Entry 4R2X (X-ray diffraction, 0.93 A resolution); this record covers chains C and F of the 6 polymer chains in the assembly.

# Chain C (and F)
Protein: uridine phosphorylase
Source organism: Shewanella oneidensis
Notes: EC 2.4.2.3; chain F of this document is another copy of the same molecule, construct and numbering; everything in this record applies to it too
Reference sequence: Q8E9X9 (Q8E9X9_SHEON); residues 0-251 here correspond to UniProt positions 1-252 (UniProt number = residue number + 1)
Amino-acid sequence (252 residues; each row starts with the number of its first residue; numbering starts at 0):
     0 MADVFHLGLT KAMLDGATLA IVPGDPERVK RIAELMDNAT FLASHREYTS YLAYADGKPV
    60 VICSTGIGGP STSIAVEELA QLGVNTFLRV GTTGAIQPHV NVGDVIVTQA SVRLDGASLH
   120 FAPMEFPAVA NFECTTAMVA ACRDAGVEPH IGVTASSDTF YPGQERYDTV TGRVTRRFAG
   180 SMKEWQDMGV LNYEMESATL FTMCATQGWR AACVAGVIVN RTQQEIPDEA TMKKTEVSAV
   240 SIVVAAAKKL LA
Disordered / not traced: 0, 232-235 (chain F: 0, 227-235)

# Interface between chain C and chain F
Pairs across the interface (56):
  Gln-108(C) with Val-128(F); Ala-129(F), hydrogen bond (side chain-backbone); Phe-131(F), hydrogen bond (side chain-backbone)
  Ala-109(C) with Pro-126(F), hydrophobic; Val-128(F), hydrophobic
  Ser-110(C) with Glu-124(F); Pro-126(F)
  Val-111(C) with Glu-124(F); Phe-125(F), hydrophobic; Pro-126(F)
  Arg-112(C) with Glu-124(F), hydrogen bond (backbone-backbone)
  Leu-113(C) with Glu-124(F)
  Phe-120(C) with Met-187(F)
  Ala-121(C) with Met-187(F), hydrophobic
  Pro-122(C) with Trp-184(F), hydrophobic
  Met-123(C) with Met-123(F); Glu-124(F)
  Glu-124(C) with Ser-110(F); Val-111(F); Arg-112(F), hydrogen bond (backbone-backbone); Leu-113(F); Met-123(F); Arg-176(F), salt bridge
  Phe-125(C) with Val-111(F), hydrophobic; Met-187(F), hydrophobic; Val-189(F), hydrophobic
  Pro-126(C) with Ala-109(F), hydrophobic; Ser-110(F); Val-111(F); Val-152(F), hydrophobic
  Val-128(C) with Gln-108(F); Ala-109(F), hydrophobic; Val-152(F), hydrophobic
  Ala-129(C) with Gln-108(F), hydrogen bond (backbone-side chain)
  Phe-131(C) with Gln-108(F), hydrogen bond (backbone-side chain); Thr-134(F); Thr-135(F); Ile-150(F), hydrophobic
  Thr-134(C) with Phe-131(F)
  Thr-135(C) with Phe-131(F)
  Ile-150(C) with Phe-131(F), hydrophobic
  Val-152(C) with Pro-126(F), hydrophobic; Val-128(F), hydrophobic
  Arg-176(C) with Glu-124(F), salt bridge
  Trp-184(C) with Pro-122(F), hydrophobic
  Asp-186(C) with Thr-205(F)
  Met-187(C) with Phe-120(F); Ala-121(F), hydrophobic; Pro-122(F); Phe-125(F), hydrophobic; Ala-204(F); Thr-205(F)
  Val-189(C) with Phe-125(F), hydrophobic
  Ala-204(C) with Met-187(F)
  Thr-205(C) with Asp-186(F); Met-187(F)
Interface residues without a listed pair, chain C (30 interface residues in all): Ala-127, Asn-130, Val-138
Interface residues without a listed pair, chain F (30 interface residues in all): Ala-127, Asn-130, Val-138

# In short
The chain C/chain F interface involves 30 residues from each chain; the contacts include 6 hydrogen bonds and
2 salt bridges. Polar contacts include Glu-124(C)/Arg-176(F), Gln-108(C)/Ala-129(F) and Gln-108(C)/Phe-131(F).
Chain C and chain F are both uridine phosphorylase (Shewanella oneidensis); the structure, Unique conformation
of uridine and asymmetry of the hexameric molecule revealed in the high-resolution structures of ..., was
determined by X-ray diffraction, deposited together with 4R2W.
